PDB entry 4Q4Z | X-ray diffraction, 2.90 A resolution | chains C and D of the 8 polymer chains in the assembly

Chain C:
Protein: DNA-directed RNA polymerase subunit beta
Source organism: Thermus thermophilus
Notes: EC 2.7.7.6
UniProtKB: Q8RQE9 (RPOB_THET8); numbering as in UniProt (aligned over 1-1119)
Sequence (1119 residues; row label = number of the first residue in the row):
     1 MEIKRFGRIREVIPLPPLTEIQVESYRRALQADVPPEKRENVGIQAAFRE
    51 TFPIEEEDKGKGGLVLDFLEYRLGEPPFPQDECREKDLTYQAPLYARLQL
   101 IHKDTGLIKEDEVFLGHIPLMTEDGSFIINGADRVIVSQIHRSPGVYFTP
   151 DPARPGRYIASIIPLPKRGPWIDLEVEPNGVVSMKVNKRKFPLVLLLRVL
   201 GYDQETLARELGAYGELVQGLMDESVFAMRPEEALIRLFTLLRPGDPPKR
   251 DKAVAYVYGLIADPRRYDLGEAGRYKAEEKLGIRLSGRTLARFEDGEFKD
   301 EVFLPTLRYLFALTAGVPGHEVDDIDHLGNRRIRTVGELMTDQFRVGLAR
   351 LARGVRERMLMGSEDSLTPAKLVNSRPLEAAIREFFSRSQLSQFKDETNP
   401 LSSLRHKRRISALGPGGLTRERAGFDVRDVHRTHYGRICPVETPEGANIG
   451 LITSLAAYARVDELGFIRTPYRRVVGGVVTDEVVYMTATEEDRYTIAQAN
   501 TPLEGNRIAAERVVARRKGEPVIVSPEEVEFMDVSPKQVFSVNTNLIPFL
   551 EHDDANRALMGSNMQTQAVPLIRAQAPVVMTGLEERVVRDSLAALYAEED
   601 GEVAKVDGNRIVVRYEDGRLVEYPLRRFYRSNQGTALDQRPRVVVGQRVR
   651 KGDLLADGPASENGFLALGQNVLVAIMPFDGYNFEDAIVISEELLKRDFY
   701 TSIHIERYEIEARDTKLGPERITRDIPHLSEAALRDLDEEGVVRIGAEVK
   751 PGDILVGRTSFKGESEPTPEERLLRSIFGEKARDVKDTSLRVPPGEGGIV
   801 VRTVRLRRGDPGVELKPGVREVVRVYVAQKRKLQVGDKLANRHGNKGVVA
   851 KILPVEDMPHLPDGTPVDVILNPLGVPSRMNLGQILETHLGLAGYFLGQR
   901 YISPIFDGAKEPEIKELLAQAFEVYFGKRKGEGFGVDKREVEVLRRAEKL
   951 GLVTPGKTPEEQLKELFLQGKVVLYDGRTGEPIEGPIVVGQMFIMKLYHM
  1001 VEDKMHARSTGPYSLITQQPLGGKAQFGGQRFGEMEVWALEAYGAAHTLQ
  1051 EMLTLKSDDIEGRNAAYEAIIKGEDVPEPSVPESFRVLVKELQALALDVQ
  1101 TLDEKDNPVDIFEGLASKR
Disordered / not traced: 57-62, 1119
Ligand contacts:
  - CMPcPP (2TM; 5'-O-[(S)-hydroxy{[(S)-hydroxy(phosphonooxy)phosphoryl]methyl}phosphoryl]cytidine): Glu445, Arg557, Arg879
  - ATP (adenosine-5'-triphosphate): Gln567, Lys838, Lys846, His999, Lys1004

Chain D:
Protein: DNA-directed RNA polymerase subunit beta'
Source organism: Thermus thermophilus
Notes: EC 2.7.7.6
UniProtKB: Q8RQE8 (RPOC_THET8); numbering as in UniProt (aligned over 1-1524)
Sequence (1524 residues; row label = number of the first residue in the row):
     1 MKKEVRKVRIALASPEKIRSWSYGEVEKPETINYRTLKPERDGLFDERIF
    51 GPIKDYECACGKYKRQRFEGKVCERCGVEVTKSIVRRYRMGHIELATPAA
   101 HIWFVKDVPSKIGTLLDLSATELEQVLYFSKYIVLDPKGAILNGVPVEKR
   151 QLLTDEEYRELRYGKQETYPLPPGVDALVKDGEEVVKGQELAPGVVSRLD
   201 GVALYRFPRRVRVEYVKKERAGLRLPLAAWVEKEAYKPGEILAELPEPYL
   251 FRAEEEGVVELKELEEGAFLVLRREDEPVATYFLPVGMTPLVVHGEIVEK
   301 GQPLAEAKGLLRMPRQVRAAQVEAEEEGETVYLTLFLEWTEPKDYRVQPH
   351 MNVVVPEGARVEAGDKIVAAIDPEEEVIAEAEGVVHLHEPASILVVKARV
   401 YPFEDDVEVSTGDRVAPGDVLADGGKVKSDVYGRVEVDLVRNVVRVVESY
   451 DIDARMGAEAIQQLLKELDLEALEKELLEEMKHPSRARRAKARKRLEVVR
   501 AFLDSGNRPEWMILEAVPVLPPDLRPMVQVDGGRFATSDLNDLYRRLINR
   551 NNRLKKLLAQGAPEIIIRNEKRMLQEAVDALLDNGRRGAPVTNPGSDRPL
   601 RSLTDILSGKQGRFRQNLLGKRVDYSGRSVIVVGPQLKLHQCGLPKRMAL
   651 ELFKPFLLKKMEEKGIAPNVKAARRMLERQRDIKDEVWDALEEVIHGKVV
   701 LLNRAPTLHRLGIQAFQPVLVEGQSIQLHPLVCEAFNADFDGDQMAVHVP
   751 LSSFAQAEARIQMLSAHNLLSPASGEPLAKPSRDIILGLYYITQVRKEKK
   801 GAGLEFATPEEALAAHERGEVALNAPIKVAGRETSVGRLKYVFANPDEAL
   851 LAVAHGIVDLQDVVTVRYMGKRLETSPGRILFARIVAEAVEDEKVAWELI
   901 QLDVPQEKNSLKDLVYQAFLRLGMEKTARLLDALKYYGFTFSTTSGITIG
   951 IDDAVIPEEKKQYLEEADRKLLQIEQAYEMGFLTDRERYDQILQLWTETT
  1001 EKVTQAVFKNFEENYPFNPLYVMAQSGARGNPQQIRQLCGLRGLMQKPSG
  1051 ETFEVPVRSSFREGLTVLEYFISSHGARKGGADTALRTADSGYLTRKLVD
  1101 VTHEIVVREADCGTTNYISVPLFQPDEVTRSLRLRKRADIEAGLYGRVLA
  1151 REVEVLGVRLEEGRYLSMDDVHLLIKAAEAGEIQEVPVRSPLTCQTRYGV
  1201 CQKCYGYDLSMARPVSIGEAVGIVAAQSIGEPGTQLTMRTFHTGGVAGAA
  1251 DITQGLPRVIELFEARRPKAKAVISEIDGVVRIEETEEKLSVFVESEGFS
  1301 KEYKLPKEARLLVKDGDYVEAGQPLTRGAIDPHQLLEAKGPEAVERYLVE
  1351 EIQKVYRAQGVKLHDKHIEIVVRQMMKYVEVTDPGDSRLLEGQVLEKWDV
  1401 EALNERLIAEGKTPVAWKPLLMGVTKSALSTKSWLSAASFQNTTHVLTEA
  1451 AIAGKKDELIGLKENVILGRLIPAGTGSDFVRFTQVVDQKTLKAIEEARK
  1501 EAVEAKERPAARRGVKREQPGKQA
Disordered / not traced: 1-2, 1246-1251, 1503-1524
Ion coordination: Zn2+ site 1: Cys58, Cys60, Cys73, Cys76; Mg2+ site 1: Asp739, Asp741, Asp743 (together with ATP); Mg2+ site 2 near Lys840 (its only coordinating residue here); Zn2+ site 2: Cys1112, Cys1194, Cys1201, Cys1204
Ligand contacts:
  - CMPcPP (2TM; 5'-O-[(S)-hydroxy{[(S)-hydroxy(phosphonooxy)phosphoryl]methyl}phosphoryl]cytidine): Arg704, Pro706, Asn737, Asp739, Arg1029, Gln1235, Met1238, Thr1240
  - ATP (adenosine-5'-triphosphate): Arg704, Ala705, Asp739, Asp741, Gly742, Asp743, Gln744
What the authors report for this chain:
  - binding site for ATP: Arg704
  - conformationally variable residues (loop rearrangement, order/disorder transition): Gly1233 to Gly1255
  - specificity-determining residues: Arg704 (proposed by the authors, not directly observed)

Chain C / chain D interface:
Pairs across the interface - 406 pairs, chain C then chain D:
  Phe425(C) with Lys1079(D); Ala1082(D), hydrophobic; Asp1083(D); Leu1086(D), hydrophobic; Arg1087(D)
  Arg428(C) with Arg1078(D), hydrogen bond (backbone-side chain)
  Asp429(C) with Pro1048(D); Arg1078(D), hydrogen bond (backbone-side chain); Lys1079(D), salt bridge
  Val430(C) with Pro1048(D); Ser1074(D); His1075(D), hydrogen bond (backbone-side chain); Arg1078(D)
  His431(C) with Phe1071(D)
  Arg432(C) with Phe1071(D); His1075(D)
  Tyr435(C) with Phe1071(D)
  Pro440(C) with Phe1071(D), hydrophobic; Ser1074(D), hydrogen bond (backbone-side chain); Arg1078(D), hydrogen bond (backbone-side chain)
  Val441(C) with Tyr1070(D), hydrophobic
  Thr443(C) with Arg1078(D)
  Ile449(C) with Arg1078(D); Gly1081(D); Ala1082(D), hydrophobic
  Gly450(C) with Arg1078(D)
  Gln498(C) with Leu1068(D)
  Arg516(C) with Leu1068(D)
  Glu520(C) with Lys1047(D), salt bridge; Phe1053(D)
  Pro521(C) with Phe1053(D), hydrophobic; Leu1068(D), hydrophobic
  Pro536(C) with Val1067(D), hydrophobic
  Val539(C) with Val1067(D), hydrophobic
  Phe540(C) with Tyr1070(D), hydrophobic
  Leu550(C) with Tyr1070(D)
  Glu551(C) with Gly1064(D); Leu1065(D), hydrogen bond (backbone-backbone)
  His552(C) with Phe1061(D), hydrogen bond (side chain-backbone); Arg1062(D), hydrogen bond (side chain-backbone); Glu1063(D); Gly1064(D)
  Asp553(C) with Phe1061(D); Tyr1070(D), hydrogen bond (backbone-side chain)
  Asp554(C) with Arg1042(D), salt bridge; Phe1061(D); Tyr1070(D); His1242(D), salt bridge
  Ala555(C) with Tyr1070(D), hydrogen bond (backbone-side chain)
  Asn556(C) with Ala1077(D); His1242(D)
  Ala558(C) with Tyr1070(D)
  Ile676(C) with Ile947(D); Thr948(D), hydrogen bond (backbone-side chain)
  Met677(C) with Thr943(D); Ile947(D)
  Pro678(C) with Asp784(D); Ser942(D); Thr943(D); Ile947(D)
  Phe679(C) with Thr943(D)
  Asp680(C) with Pro635(D); Phe939(D); Thr940(D); Thr943(D), hydrogen bond (backbone-side chain)
  Gly681(C) with Val633(D); Pro635(D); Phe939(D)
  Tyr682(C) with Val633(D); Pro635(D), hydrophobic; Gln636(D)
  Asn683(C) with Asp784(D)
  Phe684(C) with Val633(D), hydrophobic; Pro730(D), hydrophobic; Phe740(D); Ser782(D); Arg783(D); Asp784(D); Phe939(D), hydrophobic
  Glu685(C) with Phe740(D), hydrogen bond (backbone-backbone); Arg783(D), salt bridge; Arg1029(D), salt bridge
  Ala687(C) with Val633(D), hydrophobic; Phe740(D), hydrophobic
  Arg713(C) with Gln529(D); Gly532(D), hydrogen bond (side chain-backbone); Gly533(D)
  Lys716(C) with Arg35(D), hydrogen bond (side chain-backbone); Leu37(D)
  Glu748(C) with Arg681(D)
  Lys750(C) with Arg681(D)
  Pro751(C) with Arg679(D); Gln680(D), hydrogen bond (backbone-backbone)
  Asp753(C) with Arg679(D), salt bridge; Arg681(D), salt bridge
  Glu764(C) with Lys54(D), salt bridge; Glu57(D)
  Glu766(C) with Lys54(D); Glu57(D)
  Gln834(C) with Gln724(D)
  Val835(C) with Val632(D), hydrophobic; Ser725(D), hydrogen bond (backbone-side chain)
  Gly836(C) with Val630(D); Val632(D); Ser725(D)
  Lys838(C) with Asp741(D)
  Lys846(C) with Asp741(D), salt bridge
  Gly847(C) with Phe740(D)
  Val848(C) with Val630(D), hydrophobic; Ile631(D); Val632(D), hydrophobic; Phe740(D), hydrogen bond (backbone-backbone); Gly742(D)
  Val849(C) with Val632(D)
  Ala850(C) with Val632(D); Val633(D), hydrophobic
  Asn872(C) with Asp784(D), hydrogen bond
  Pro873(C) with Ile947(D); Thr948(D); Ile949(D), hydrophobic
  Leu874(C) with Arg783(D); Asp784(D); Met1023(D), hydrophobic; Ala1028(D), hydrophobic; Arg1029(D), hydrogen bond (backbone-side chain)
  Val876(C) with Ile949(D), hydrophobic
  Pro877(C) with Leu1020(D), hydrophobic; Met1023(D), hydrophobic; Arg1029(D); Gln1034(D); Leu1038(D)
  Ser878(C) with Arg1029(D); Gln1034(D), hydrogen bond; His1242(D), hydrogen bond (backbone-side chain)
  Arg879(C) with Arg1029(D)
  Met880(C) with Gln1034(D); Gln1037(D); Leu1038(D), hydrophobic; His1242(D)
  Leu882(C) with Leu1038(D), hydrophobic; Phe1061(D); Arg1062(D)
  Ile885(C) with Ile949(D); Gly950(D); Ile951(D)
  Leu886(C) with Ile951(D), hydrophobic
  His889(C) with Gly950(D); Ile951(D), hydrogen bond (side chain-backbone)
  Phe906(C) with Leu1065(D); Thr1066(D); Val1067(D); Tyr1070(D), hydrophobic
  Glu911(C) with Ile951(D); Arg1062(D), salt bridge
  Lys915(C) with Asp952(D), salt bridge
  Arg945(C) with Asp859(D), salt bridge
  Arg946(C) with Tyr791(D), hydrogen bond; Arg796(D); Asp859(D), salt bridge; Gln861(D), hydrogen bond
  Lys949(C) with Arg796(D); Glu798(D), salt bridge
  Leu950(C) with Tyr1015(D); Phe1017(D), hydrophobic
  Gln969(C) with Asp952(D)
  Lys971(C) with Thr948(D); Asp953(D), salt bridge
  Ile983(C) with Thr944(D); Gly946(D)
  Glu984(C) with Tyr791(D), hydrogen bond; Thr944(D), hydrogen bond (backbone-backbone)
  Gly985(C) with Ser945(D); Gly946(D)
  Pro986(C) with Thr948(D)
  Ile987(C) with Gly946(D)
  Val988(C) with Thr948(D), hydrogen bond (backbone-side chain); Ile949(D); Gly950(D)
  Val1001(C) with Ser629(D); Val630(D), hydrophobic; Gln724(D); Ser725(D)
  Glu1002(C) with Gln724(D)
  Lys1004(C) with Arg628(D); Gln744(D)
  Met1005(C) with Arg628(D); Ser629(D); Met648(D), hydrophobic; Gln724(D), hydrogen bond
  His1006(C) with Gly627(D); Arg628(D), hydrogen bond (backbone-backbone); Met648(D)
  Ala1007(C) with Ser626(D); Gly627(D); Met648(D), hydrophobic; Glu651(D)
  Arg1008(C) with Asp624(D), salt bridge; Tyr625(D), hydrogen bond (backbone-backbone); Ser626(D), hydrogen bond (backbone-backbone); Glu651(D); Leu652(D)
  Ser1009(C) with Asp624(D); Tyr625(D), hydrogen bond (backbone-backbone); Glu651(D), hydrogen bond; Lys654(D)
  Thr1010(C) with Asp624(D)
  Tyr1013(C) with Asp624(D), hydrogen bond
  Leu1015(C) with Arg87(D); Val528(D), hydrophobic
  Ile1016(C) with Arg87(D), hydrogen bond (backbone-side chain); Leu524(D); Pro526(D); Arg613(D)
  Thr1017(C) with Arg613(D); Asn617(D)
  Gln1018(C) with Arg87(D)
  Gln1019(C) with Asn617(D), hydrogen bond (side chain-backbone); Lys621(D)
  Pro1020(C) with Arg622(D); Val623(D); Asp624(D)
  Leu1021(C) with Arg622(D)
  Gly1022(C) with Arg622(D)
  Phe1027(C) with Glu651(D)
  Gly1029(C) with Arg622(D), hydrogen bond (backbone-side chain); Val623(D); Ser626(D)
  Gln1030(C) with Arg622(D); Val623(D), hydrogen bond (backbone-backbone); Ser626(D), hydrogen bond (backbone-side chain); Gly627(D); Arg628(D), hydrogen bond; His748(D)
  Arg1031(C) with Arg615(D), hydrogen bond (side chain-backbone); Gln616(D), hydrogen bond (side chain-backbone); Lys621(D); Arg622(D)
  Phe1032(C) with Gly620(D); Lys621(D), hydrogen bond (backbone-backbone); Ile713(D), hydrophobic; His748(D)
  Glu1034(C) with Arg615(D), salt bridge; Leu619(D); Arg1096(D), salt bridge
  Met1035(C) with Thr707(D)
  Glu1036(C) with Asn703(D); Thr707(D), hydrogen bond; Ile713(D)
  Val1037(C) with Leu619(D)
  Trp1038(C) with Arg1096(D); Val1099(D); Ile1223(D); Gln1227(D)
  Ala1039(C) with Thr707(D); Arg710(D); Ile713(D), hydrophobic
  Leu1040(C) with Met763(D), hydrophobic
  Glu1041(C) with Ala1220(D); Ile1223(D); Leu1462(D); Val1466(D)
  Ala1042(C) with Arg710(D), hydrogen bond (backbone-side chain); Ile1223(D), hydrophobic; Val1224(D); Gln1227(D)
  Tyr1043(C) with Arg710(D), hydrogen bond (side chain-backbone); Leu711(D); Ile713(D), hydrogen bond (side chain-backbone); Gln714(D); Gln762(D), hydrogen bond (backbone-side chain); Met763(D), hydrophobic; Asn768(D)
  Gly1044(C) with Gln762(D), hydrogen bond (backbone-side chain); Ala1474(D); Gly1475(D); Thr1476(D), hydrogen bond (backbone-backbone)
  Ala1045(C) with Glu758(D); Gln762(D)
  Ala1046(C) with Glu758(D), hydrogen bond (backbone-side chain); Leu1471(D); Ile1472(D), hydrophobic; Ala1474(D); Thr1476(D); Gly1477(D)
  His1047(C) with Phe754(D); Glu758(D), salt bridge; Leu1471(D); Thr1476(D), hydrogen bond
  Thr1048(C) with Leu701(D); Ala755(D); Glu758(D), hydrogen bond
  Leu1049(C) with Val1466(D), hydrophobic
  Gln1050(C) with Gly1469(D), hydrogen bond (side chain-backbone); Arg1470(D); Leu1471(D)
  Glu1051(C) with Pro750(D); Leu751(D), hydrogen bond (side chain-backbone); Ser752(D), hydrogen bond; Ala755(D)
  Met1052(C) with Val623(D); His748(D)
  Leu1053(C) with Leu618(D); Lys621(D), hydrogen bond (backbone-side chain); Val1466(D)
  Thr1054(C) with Gly1469(D)
  Lys1056(C) with Val623(D); Asp624(D), hydrogen bond (backbone-backbone); Val749(D), hydrogen bond (side chain-backbone); Pro750(D); Leu751(D)
  Ser1057(C) with Lys621(D); Arg622(D), hydrogen bond (side chain-backbone)
  Asp1058(C) with Lys621(D)
  Tyr1067(C) with Tyr625(D); Pro655(D), hydrophobic; Leu658(D); Arg674(D), hydrogen bond
  Ile1070(C) with Pro655(D), hydrophobic; Phe656(D), hydrophobic; Lys659(D)
  Ile1071(C) with Pro655(D), hydrophobic; Lys659(D)
  Lys1072(C) with Lys659(D), hydrogen bond (backbone-side chain)
  Asp1075(C) with Ser752(D); Ser753(D), hydrogen bond
  Val1076(C) with Leu751(D), hydrophobic; Ser752(D)
  Pro1082(C) with Leu1468(D)
  Glu1083(C) with Arg87(D), salt bridge; Tyr88(D), hydrogen bond
  Ser1084(C) with Asn617(D); Leu618(D)
  Phe1085(C) with Leu618(D); Ile1467(D); Leu1468(D), hydrophobic
  Arg1086(C) with Tyr88(D), hydrogen bond
  Val1087(C) with Arg87(D); Arg613(D)
  Leu1088(C) with Leu607(D), hydrophobic; Phe614(D), hydrophobic; Leu618(D), hydrophobic
  Lys1090(C) with Tyr88(D), hydrogen bond (side chain-backbone); Met90(D); Leu520(D); Leu524(D)
  Glu1091(C) with Leu520(D); Leu603(D); Ile606(D); Arg613(D), salt bridge
  Leu1092(C) with Leu607(D), hydrophobic; Leu1447(D), hydrophobic
  Gln1093(C) with Trp21(D); Met90(D); Pro518(D)
  Ala1094(C) with Leu582(D); Leu603(D)
  Leu1095(C) with His101(D), hydrogen bond (backbone-side chain); Trp103(D), hydrophobic; Leu582(D); Leu603(D), hydrophobic; Leu607(D), hydrophobic
  Ala1096(C) with Ala13(D); His101(D); Leu514(D), hydrophobic
  Leu1097(C) with Ala11(D); Leu12(D), hydrophobic; Trp21(D); Trp103(D), hydrophobic; Phe104(D), hydrophobic; Ala1451(D), hydrophobic
  Asp1098(C) with Arg9(D); Ile10(D); Ala11(D), hydrogen bond (backbone-backbone); Lys17(D), salt bridge; Trp21(D)
  Val1099(C) with Arg9(D); Ile10(D), hydrophobic
  Gln1100(C) with Val8(D); Arg9(D), hydrogen bond (backbone-backbone)
  Thr1101(C) with Lys7(D); Val8(D)
  Leu1102(C) with Val5(D); Arg6(D), hydrogen bond (backbone-backbone); Lys7(D), hydrogen bond (backbone-backbone); Arg9(D); Lys1456(D)
  Asp1103(C) with Glu4(D); Arg6(D); Lys7(D)
  Glu1104(C) with Arg6(D); Lys7(D)
  Asp1106(C) with Lys7(D), salt bridge; Lys1456(D), salt bridge
  Val1109(C) with Val5(D), hydrophobic
  Phe1112(C) with Tyr88(D), hydrophobic
  Leu1115(C) with Tyr23(D); Ile84(D), hydrophobic; Val85(D), hydrophobic; Tyr88(D), hydrophobic; Arg89(D), hydrogen bond (backbone-side chain)
  Ala1116(C) with Tyr23(D)
  Ser1117(C) with Tyr23(D), hydrogen bond (backbone-side chain)
  Lys1118(C) with Arg19(D), hydrogen bond (side chain-backbone); Ser20(D), hydrogen bond (side chain-backbone); Ser22(D), hydrogen bond (side chain-backbone); Tyr23(D), hydrogen bond (backbone-side chain)
Also at the interface, not in a pair above, chain C (182 interface residues in all): His434, Cys439, Gly446, Ala447, Val514, Asp686, Ala732, Ala733, Arg735, Gly752, Lys910, Gly951, Leu968, Arg978, Gly1011, Gly1033, Gly1073, Gly1114
Also at the interface, not in a pair above, chain D (207 interface residues in all): Lys3, Ile18, Lys38, Lys64, Lys82, Pro521, Asp523, Asp531, Tyr544, Thr604, Pro645, Val670, Glu678, Pro706, Leu708, His709, Cys733, Asp739, Ala746, Leu787, Gly1030, Ile1035, Ile1072, Ala1085, Thr1095, Phe1241, Trp1434

In short:
182 residues of chain C face 207 of chain D across their interface, with 78 hydrogen bonds and 25 salt
bridges. Polar contacts include Asp429(C)-Lys1079(D), Glu520(C)-Lys1047(D) and Asp554(C)-Arg1042(D). ATP and
CMPcPP are bound between chain C and chain D. From the paper: a binding site for ATP at Arg704(D); the
specificity determinant Arg704(D).
Chain C is DNA-directed RNA polymerase subunit beta and chain D is DNA-directed RNA polymerase subunit beta',
both from Thermus thermophilus; the structure, Thermus thermophilus RNA polymerase de novo transcription
initiation complex, was determined by X-ray diffraction (same publication as 4Q5S).
